Entry 8Z8X (electron microscopy, 3.06 A resolution); this record covers chains B and D of the 5 polymer chains in the assembly.

[Chain B]
Protein: RNA-directed RNA polymerase catalytic subunit
From: Thogoto virus (isolate SiAr 126)
Notes: EC 2.7.7.48
Reference sequence: O41353 (RDRP_THOGV); residue numbers follow UniProt; this construct covers 1-710
Chain sequence (710 residues; numbered 1 to 710; the number before each row is that of its first residue):
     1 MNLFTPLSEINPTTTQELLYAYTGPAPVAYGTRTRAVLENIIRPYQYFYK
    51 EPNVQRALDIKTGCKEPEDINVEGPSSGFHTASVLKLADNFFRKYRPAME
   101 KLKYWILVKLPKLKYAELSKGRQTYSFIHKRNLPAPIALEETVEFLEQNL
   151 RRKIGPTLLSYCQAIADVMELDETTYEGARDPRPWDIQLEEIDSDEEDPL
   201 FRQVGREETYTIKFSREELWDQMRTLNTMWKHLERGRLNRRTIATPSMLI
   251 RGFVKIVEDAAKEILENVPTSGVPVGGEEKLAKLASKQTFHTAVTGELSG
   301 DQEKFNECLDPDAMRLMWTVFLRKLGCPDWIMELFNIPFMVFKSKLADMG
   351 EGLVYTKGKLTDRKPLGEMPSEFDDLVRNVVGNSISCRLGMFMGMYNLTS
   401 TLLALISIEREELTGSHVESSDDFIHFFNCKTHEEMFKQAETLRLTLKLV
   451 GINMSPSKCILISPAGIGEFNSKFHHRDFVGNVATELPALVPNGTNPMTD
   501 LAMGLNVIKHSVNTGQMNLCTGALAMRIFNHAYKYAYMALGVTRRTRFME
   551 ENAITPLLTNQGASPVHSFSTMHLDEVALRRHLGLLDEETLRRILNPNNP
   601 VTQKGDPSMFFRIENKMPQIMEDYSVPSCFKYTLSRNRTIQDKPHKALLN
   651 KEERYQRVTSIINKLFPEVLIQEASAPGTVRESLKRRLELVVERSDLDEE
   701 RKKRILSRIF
Sequence notes: conflict Leu-7 (Arg in O41353), Trp-230 (Cys in O41353)
Reported in the primary citation:
  - binding site for the 18-nt RNA strand (chain D): Arg-35

[Chain D]
Molecule: 18-nt RNA strand
Sequence (18 nucleotides; each row starts with the number of its first residue):
     1 AGAGAAAUCAAGGCAGUU

[Chain B / chain D interface]
Contacting residue pairs (13; chain B residue first):
  Tyr-30(B) with A6(D), phosphate contact; A7(D), sugar contact; U8(D), base contact
  Gly-31(B) with A7(D), phosphate contact; U8(D), phosphate contact
  Thr-32(B) with U8(D), phosphate contact
  Arg-35(B) with A6(D), sugar contact; A7(D), salt bridge to the phosphate
  Trp-185(B) with C14(D), sugar contact; A15(D), sugar contact
  Val-354(B) with U8(D), phosphate contact
  Arg-363(B) with U8(D), salt bridge to the phosphate
  Asp-642(B) with G13(D), base contact
Interface residues without a listed pair, chain B (9 interface residues in all): Arg-240
Interface residues without a listed pair, chain D (8 interface residues in all): G4, A5

[In short]
The interface between chain B and chain D involves 9 residues on one side and 8 on the other, with 2 salt
bridges. Among the polar pairs are Arg-35(B)/A7(D) and Arg-363(B)/U8(D). The paper reports a binding site for
the 18-nt RNA strand (chain D) at Arg-35(B).
Chain B is RNA-directed RNA polymerase catalytic subunit (Thogoto virus (isolate SiAr 126)) and chain D is an
18-nt RNA strand; the structure, Cryo-EM structure of Thogoto virus polymerase in a transcription initiation
conformation, was determined by electron microscopy (same publication as 8Z85, 8Z8J, 8Z8N, 8Z90, 8Z97, 8Z98
and 3 further entries).
